6S8E - chains G and U of the 35 polymer chains in the assembly; structure by electron microscopy, 3.10 A resolution.

Chain G:
Name: CRISPR-associated RAMP protein, Cmr4 family
From: Sulfolobus islandicus REY15A
Reference sequence: F0NDX6 (F0NDX6_SULIR); residues 1-286 here = UniProt positions 1-286
Sequence (286 residues; numbered 1 to 286; the number before each row is that of its first residue):
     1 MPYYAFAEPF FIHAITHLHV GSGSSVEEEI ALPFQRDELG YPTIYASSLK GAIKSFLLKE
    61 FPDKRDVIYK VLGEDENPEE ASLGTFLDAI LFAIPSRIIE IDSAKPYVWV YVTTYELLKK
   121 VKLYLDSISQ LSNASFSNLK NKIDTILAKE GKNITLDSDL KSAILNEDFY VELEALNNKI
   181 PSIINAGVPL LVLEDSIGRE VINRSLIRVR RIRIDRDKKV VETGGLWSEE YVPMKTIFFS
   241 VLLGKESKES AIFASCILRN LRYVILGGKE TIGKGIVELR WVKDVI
Disordered / not traced: 1
Construct notes: engineered mutation Ala-31 (Asp in F0NDX6)

Chain U:
Molecule: Non-cognate target RNA
Sequence (50 nucleotides; each row starts with the number of its first residue):
     1 UGUUAAGUCU GGUUUCCCUC CAGGGUAUCU AAGCUUUGAA CUUUCAAUAA
Disordered / not traced: 1, 46-50

Interface between chain G and chain U:
Pairs across the interface - 18 pairs, chain G then chain U:
  Leu-32(G) / U36(U)  base contact
  Pro-78(G) / U44(U)  base contact
  Pro-78(G) / C45(U)  sugar contact
  Arg-210(G) / U35(U)  base contact
  Arg-213(G) / U37(U)  base contact
  Val-221(G) / G33(U)  base contact
  Val-221(G) / C34(U)  base contact
  Glu-222(G) / C34(U)  hydrogen bond to the sugar
  Thr-223(G) / C34(U)  sugar contact
  Gly-224(G) / C34(U)  hydrogen bond to the phosphate
  Gly-224(G) / U35(U)  phosphate contact
  Gly-224(G) / U36(U)  hydrogen bond to the sugar
  Gly-224(G) / U37(U)  sugar contact
  Gly-225(G) / C34(U)  sugar contact
  Leu-226(G) / C34(U)  base contact
  Leu-226(G) / U35(U)  sugar contact
  Leu-226(G) / U36(U)  sugar contact
  Trp-227(G) / U36(U)  base contact
Interface residues without a listed pair, chain G (13 interface residues in all): Ala-31, Glu-76

Summary:
The interface between chain G and chain U involves 13 residues on one side and 7 on the other; the contacts
include 3 hydrogen bonds. Among the polar pairs are Glu-222(G)/C34(U), Gly-224(G)/U36(U) and
Gly-224(G)/C34(U).
Chain G is CRISPR-associated RAMP protein, Cmr4 family (Sulfolobus islandicus REY15A) and chain U is
Non-cognate target RNA; the structure, Cryo-EM structure of the type III-B Cmr-beta complex bound to
non-cognate target RNA, was determined by electron microscopy together with 6S6B, 6S8B, 6S91, 6SH8, 6SHB and
6SIC from the same study.
